Entry 2GMK (X-ray diffraction, 1.65 A resolution); this record covers chain A.

== Chain A ==
Name: P-30 protein
Source organism: Rana pipiens
Notes: EC 3.1.27.-
UniProt: P22069 (RNP30_RANPI); residues 1-104 here = UniProt positions 1-104
Sequence (104 residues; row label = number of the first residue in the row):
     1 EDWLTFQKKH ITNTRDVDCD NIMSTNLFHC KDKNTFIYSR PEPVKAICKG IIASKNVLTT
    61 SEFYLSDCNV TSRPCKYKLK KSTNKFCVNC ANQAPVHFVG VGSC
Construct notes: engineered mutation Asn89 (Thr in P22069), Ala91 (Glu in P22069)
Modified positions: Glu1 (pyroglutamic acid; PCA)
Disulfide bonds: Cys19-Cys68, Cys30-Cys75, Cys48-Cys90, Cys87-Cys104
Small-molecule neighbours:
  - adenosine monophosphate (AMP), molecule 1: Glu1, Lys9, His10, His97, Phe98, Val99
  - adenosine monophosphate (AMP), molecule 2: Lys9, His29, Lys31
UniProt features mapped onto this chain:
  - active site: His10 (Proton acceptor), His97 (Proton donor)
  - binding site (substrate): Lys31 to Thr35
What the authors report for this chain:
  - catalytic residues: His10, His97 (proposed by the authors, not directly observed)
  - mutagenesis - T5R: increased catalytic activity
  - mutagenesis - K33V: unchanged catalytic activity

== In short ==
Bound to chain A: adenosine monophosphate. Curated annotation (UniProt) lists active-site residues His10 and
His97 and 5 substrate-binding residues. The paper reports catalytic residues His10 and His97; T5R increases
catalytic activity.
Chain A is P-30 protein (Rana pipiens); the structure, Crystal structure of onconase double mutant with
spontaneously-assembled (AMP) 4 stack, was determined by X-ray diffraction, deposited together with 2I5S.
